3BU9 - chain A; structure by X-ray diffraction, 1.40 A resolution.

[Chain A]
Molecule: Lipocalin
Organism: Argas monolakensis
Notes: engineered mutation(s): L57,63,87,146M mutant
UniProt: Q09JX9 (Q09JX9_9ACAR); residues 1-147 here correspond to UniProt positions 17-163 (UniProt number = residue number + 16)
Sequence (148 residues; each row starts with the number of its first residue; numbering starts at 0):
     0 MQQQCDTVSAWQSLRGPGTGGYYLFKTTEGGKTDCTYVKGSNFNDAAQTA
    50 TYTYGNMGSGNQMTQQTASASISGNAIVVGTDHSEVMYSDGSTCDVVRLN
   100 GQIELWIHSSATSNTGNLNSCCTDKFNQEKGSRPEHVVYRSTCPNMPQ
Unresolved in the structure: 0-3
Modified residues: Mse0 (selenomethionine); Mse56, Mse62, Mse86, Mse145 (selenomethionine; parent Met)
Disulfide bonds: C4-C120, C34-C142, C93-C121

[Overview]
Chain A is Lipocalin (Argas monolakensis); the structure, Selenomethionine derivative of monomine
L57,63,87,146M mutant, was determined by X-ray diffraction together with 3BRN and 3BU1 from the same study.
